8IMK - chains O and W of the 54 polymer chains in the assembly; structure by electron microscopy, 2.48 A resolution.

Chain O:
Name: ApcA1
Source organism: Anthocerotibacter panamensis
Chain sequence (161 residues; each row starts with the number of its first residue):
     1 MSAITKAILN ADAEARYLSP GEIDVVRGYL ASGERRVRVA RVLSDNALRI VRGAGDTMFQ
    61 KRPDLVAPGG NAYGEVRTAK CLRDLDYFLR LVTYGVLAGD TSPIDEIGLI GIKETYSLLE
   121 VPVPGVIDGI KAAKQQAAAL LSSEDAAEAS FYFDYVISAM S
Not modelled in the structure: 1
Small-molecule neighbours: phycocyanobilin (CYC): Met58, Leu65, Asn71, Ala72, Arg77, Lys80, Cys81, Arg83, Asp84, Leu85, Tyr87, Phe88, Arg90, Ile107, Gly108, Ile112, Thr115, Tyr116, Leu119, Val121, Pro122, Gly125, Val126

Chain W:
Name: ApcB1
Source organism: Anthocerotibacter panamensis
Chain sequence (158 residues; numbered 1 to 158; the number before each row is that of its first residue):
     1 MLDAVTKIIN RTDAEGRYFA SKDFDEVTRF FATGEARLRA ASTISANAAS ILRESAAALF
    61 TEQPDLLRPG GNAYTSRRYA ACVRDMEYFL RYATYALVAG DTSVIDERVL NGLKETYMSL
   121 GVPIPSTVAG VTAMKGVVAS MIGSEANVYF DHIAKGLS
Small-molecule neighbours:
  - phycocyanobilin (CYC), molecule 1: Leu59, Leu66, Asn72, Ala73, Arg77, Arg78, Ala81, Cys82, Arg84, Asp85, Met86, Tyr88, Phe89, Tyr92, Arg108, Val109, Leu113, Thr116, Tyr117, Leu120, Val122, Pro123, Ser126, Thr127
  - phycocyanobilin (CYC), molecule 2: Leu67, Tyr74, Thr75, Ser76, Tyr79

How chain O and chain W interact:
Residue-residue contacts (62):
  Ser2(O) with Asp3(W), hydrogen bond; Thr6(W)
  Ile4(O) with Asp3(W); Phe30(W), hydrophobic; Val98(W), hydrophobic; Ala99(W), hydrophobic
  Thr5(O) with Met1(W); Leu2(W); Asp3(W), hydrogen bond
  Ile8(O) with Met1(W), hydrophobic; Tyr95(W); Ala99(W), hydrophobic
  Leu9(O) with Met1(W), hydrophobic
  Ala11(O) with Tyr95(W)
  Asp12(O) with Arg91(W), salt bridge; Tyr92(W), hydrogen bond; Tyr95(W); Arg108(W), salt bridge
  Ala15(O) with Arg91(W)
  Arg16(O) with Arg91(W); Tyr95(W), hydrogen bond (backbone-side chain)
  Tyr17(O) with Ser45(W); Ala48(W); Leu90(W); Arg91(W); Thr94(W)
  Leu18(O) with Val98(W), hydrophobic
  Ile23(O) with Leu38(W), hydrophobic; Ser42(W)
  Val26(O) with Leu38(W), hydrophobic
  Arg27(O) with Glu35(W), salt bridge; Leu38(W)
  Tyr29(O) with Val5(W); Phe31(W)
  Leu30(O) with Phe31(W), hydrophobic; Gly34(W); Leu38(W), hydrophobic
  Gly33(O) with Phe31(W)
  Val37(O) with Phe24(W), hydrophobic; Val27(W), hydrophobic; Thr28(W)
  Ala40(O) with Phe24(W)
  Arg41(O) with Ser21(W); Phe24(W)
  Ser44(O) with Tyr18(W)
  Ala47(O) with Tyr18(W)
  Asp86(O) with Tyr18(W), hydrogen bond (backbone-side chain)
  Leu89(O) with Tyr18(W)
  Arg90(O) with Asp13(W), salt bridge; Gly16(W); Arg17(W); Tyr18(W), hydrogen bond (backbone-side chain)
  Tyr94(O) with Ile9(W); Thr12(W), hydrogen bond; Asp13(W), hydrogen bond (side chain-backbone); Arg17(W), hydrogen bond (side chain-backbone); Phe19(W), hydrophobic
  Leu97(O) with Val5(W); Phe19(W), hydrophobic
  Ala98(O) with Ile9(W), hydrophobic
  Glu106(O) with Asn10(W)
  Ile107(O) with Asp13(W)
Interface residues without a listed pair, chain O (32 interface residues in all): Thr93, Pro103
Interface residues without a listed pair, chain W (36 interface residues in all): Arg39, Ile44, Glu87

Overview:
32 residues of chain O face 36 of chain W across their interface, with 9 hydrogen bonds and 4 salt bridges.
Polar contacts include Asp12(O)-Arg91(W), Asp12(O)-Arg108(W) and Arg27(O)-Glu35(W). Bound to chain O:
phycocyanobilin. Chain W binds phycocyanobilin.
Here chain O is ApcA1 and chain W is ApcB1, both from Anthocerotibacter panamensis. Entry 8IMK (D3-D4, D1-D2,
D'3-D'4, D'1-D'2 cylinder in cyanobacterial phycobilisome from Anthocerotibacter panamensis (Cluster C)) was
determined by electron microscopy together with 8IMI, 8IMJ, 8IML, 8IMM, 8IMN and 8IMO from the same study.
